7MK2 - chains A and B; structure by electron microscopy, 3.80 A resolution.

[Chain A (and B)]
Protein: Regulatory protein NPR1
Source organism: Arabidopsis thaliana
Notes: chain B of this document is another copy of the same molecule, construct and numbering; everything in this record applies to it too
Reference sequence: P93002 (NPR1_ARATH); residues 1-593 here = UniProt positions 1-593
Amino-acid sequence (606 residues; row label = number of the first residue in the row; numbers below 1 keep their minus sign (Gly-2 is residue -2)):
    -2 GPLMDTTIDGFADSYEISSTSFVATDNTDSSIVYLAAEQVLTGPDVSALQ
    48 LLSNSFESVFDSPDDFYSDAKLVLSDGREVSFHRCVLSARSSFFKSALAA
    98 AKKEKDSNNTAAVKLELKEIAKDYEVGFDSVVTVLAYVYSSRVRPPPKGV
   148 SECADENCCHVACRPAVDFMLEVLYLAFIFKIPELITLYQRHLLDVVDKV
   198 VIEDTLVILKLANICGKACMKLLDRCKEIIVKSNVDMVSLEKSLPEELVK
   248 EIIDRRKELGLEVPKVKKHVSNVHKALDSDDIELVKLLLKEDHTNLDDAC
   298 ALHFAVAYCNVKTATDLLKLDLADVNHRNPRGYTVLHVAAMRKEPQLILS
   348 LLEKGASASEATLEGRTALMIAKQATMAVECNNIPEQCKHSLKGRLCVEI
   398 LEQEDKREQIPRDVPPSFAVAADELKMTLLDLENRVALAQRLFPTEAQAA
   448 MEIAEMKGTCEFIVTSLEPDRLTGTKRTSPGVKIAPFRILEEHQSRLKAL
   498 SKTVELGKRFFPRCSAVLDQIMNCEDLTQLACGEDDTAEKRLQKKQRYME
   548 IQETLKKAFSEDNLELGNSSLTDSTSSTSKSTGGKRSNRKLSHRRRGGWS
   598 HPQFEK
Not modelled in the structure: -2 to 39, 377-385, 403-603
Differences from the reference sequence: expression tag (-2 to 0, 594-603)
Swiss-Prot annotation at these positions:
  - zinc finger: Val147 to Arg161 (C2HC NPR-type)
  - motif: Ile345 to Leu348 (SIM3, required fo binding to SUMO3 and subsequent sumoylation), Lys537 to Lys554 (Nuclear localization signal)
  - binding site (Zn(2+)): Cys150, Cys155, His157, Cys160
  - binding site (salicylate): Arg432
  - modified residue: Ser11 (Phosphoserine), Ser15 (Phosphoserine), Ser55 (Phosphoserine), Ser59 (Phosphoserine), Cys156 (S-nitrosocysteine)
  - natural variant: Ser93 (S93N: In strain: cv. Wassilewskija), Ala96 (A96T: In strain: cv. Wassilewskija), Ala108 (deletion: In strain: cv. Wassilewskija), Ser268 (S268W: In strain: cv. Wassilewskija), Gln406 (Q406P: In strain: cv. Wassilewskija)
  - mutagenesis: Ser11 (S11A: Loss of ubiquitination and degradation, but normal interaction with SUMO3 and subsequent sumoylation associated with its localization to nuclear bodies; when associated with A-15 ...), Ser15 (S15A: Loss of ubiquitination and degradation, but normal interaction with SUMO3 and subsequent sumoylation associated with its localization to nuclear bodies; when associated with A-11 ...), Leu49 (L49D: In dim; impaired dimerization and oligomerization leading to increased nuclear accumulation, but lost ability to activate as-1 elements-containing gene promoters (e.g ...), Phe53 (F53D: In dim; impaired dimerization and oligomerization leading to increased nuclear accumulation, but lost ability to activate as-1 elements-containing gene promoters (e.g ...), Ser55 (S55A: Normal binding to SUMO3 and subsequent sumoylation associated with its localization to nuclear bodies and elevated levels of defense genes expression (e.g ...), Val56 (V56D: In dim; impaired dimerization and oligomerization leading to increased nuclear accumulation, but lost ability to activate as-1 elements-containing gene promoters (e.g ...), Ser59 (S59A: Normal binding to SUMO3 and subsequent sumoylation associated with its localization to nuclear bodies and elevated levels of defense genes expression (e.g ...), Cys82 (C82A: Prevents oligomerization but not homodimerization and leads to nuclear localization. Constitutive PR1 gene expression conferring constitutive resistance to Pseudomonas syringae pv ...), Val83 (V83K: In dim; impaired dimerization and oligomerization leading to increased nuclear accumulation, but lost ability to activate as-1 elements-containing gene promoters (e.g ...), Cys150 (C150A: Defective interaction with TGA factors (e.g. TGA3) and consequent disruption of transcriptional regulatory activity; C150Y: In npr1-2 ...), Ala151 to Asp152 (Defective interaction with TGA factors (e.g. TGA3) and consequent disruption of transcriptional regulatory activity), Cys155 (C155A: Defective interaction with TGA factors (e.g. TGA3) and consequent disruption of transcriptional regulatory activity; C155Y: In npr1-35; defective interaction with TGA factors (e.g ...), 12 further mutagenesis entries in UniProt
Metal / ion sites: Zn2+: Cys150, Cys155, His157, Cys160
Reported in the primary citation:
  - mutagenesis - H300Y, H334Y: abolished signaling (citing earlier work)
  - mutagenesis - L346D, L393D, I397D: decreased signaling in response to SA
  - mutagenesis - L346D, L393D, Q400C/E401L/R506C: unchanged binding to TGA3
  - mutagenesis - Q400C/E401L/R506C: increased signaling
  - self-association interface (contacts with another copy of this molecule): Leu49, Phe53, Val56, Val83
  - mutagenesis - L49D/F53D/V56D/V83K: abolished binding to Regulatory protein NPR1 (chain A)
  - mutagenesis - C150A, C150Y, C155A, C155Y, C160A: decreased binding to TGA3
  - mutagenesis - C150A, C150Y, C155A, C155Y, C160A: decreased signaling
  - mutagenesis - H157A: unchanged signaling
  - mutagenesis - A151P/D152R: abolished binding to TGA3
  - mutagenesis - A151P/D152R: abolished signaling
  - mutagenesis - L281D, L284D: abolished signaling in response to SA

[Chain A / chain B interface]
Residue-residue contacts (42; chain A residue first):
  Ala45(A) - Ser138(B)  hydrogen bond (backbone-side chain)
  Leu46(A) - Leu46(B)
  Leu46(A) - Ser50(B)
  Leu46(A) - Ser138(B)  hydrogen bond (backbone-side chain)
  Leu49(A) - Leu49(B)  hydrophobic
  Leu49(A) - Arg87(B)
  Leu49(A) - Val135(B)
  Leu49(A) - Tyr136(B)
  Leu49(A) - Ser138(B)
  Ser50(A) - Leu46(B)
  Ser52(A) - Arg87(B)
  Phe53(A) - Phe53(B)  hydrophobic
  Phe53(A) - Val83(B)  hydrophobic
  Val56(A) - Ala86(B)  hydrophobic
  Asp62(A) - Lys92(B)  salt bridge
  Phe63(A) - Cys82(B)
  Phe63(A) - Ser85(B)
  Phe63(A) - Lys92(B)
  Tyr64(A) - Arg81(B)
  Tyr64(A) - Cys82(B)
  Tyr64(A) - Ser85(B)
  Tyr64(A) - Leu95(B)
  Tyr64(A) - Ala96(B)
  His80(A) - Cys82(B)
  Arg81(A) - Tyr64(B)
  Cys82(A) - Phe63(B)  hydrogen bond (side chain-backbone)
  Cys82(A) - Tyr64(B)
  Cys82(A) - His80(B)
  Val83(A) - Phe53(B)  hydrophobic
  Ala86(A) - Val56(B)  hydrophobic
  Ala86(A) - Phe63(B)  hydrophobic
  Arg87(A) - Ser52(B)  hydrogen bond
  Lys92(A) - Asp62(B)  salt bridge
  Lys92(A) - Phe63(B)
  Leu95(A) - Tyr64(B)
  Ala96(A) - Tyr64(B)  hydrogen bond (backbone-side chain)
  Lys99(A) - Tyr64(B)
  Asn105(A) - Asn106(B)
  Tyr136(A) - Leu49(B)
  Ser138(A) - Ala45(B)  hydrogen bond (side chain-backbone)
  Ser138(A) - Leu46(B)  hydrogen bond (side chain-backbone)
  Ser138(A) - Leu49(B)
Interface residues without a listed pair, chain A (29 interface residues in all): Gln47, Leu48, Ser85, Asn106, Val135, Ser137
Interface residues without a listed pair, chain B (28 interface residues in all): Leu48, Asn105, Tyr134, Arg139

[In short]
The interface between chain A and chain B involves 29 residues on one side and 28 on the other; the contacts
include 7 hydrogen bonds and 2 salt bridges. Polar pairs include Asp62(A)-Lys92(B), Ala45(A)-Ser138(B) and
Leu46(A)-Ser138(B). The paper reports that C150A, C150Y and C155A of chain A, among others, reduce binding to
TGA3; a self-association interface involving Leu49(A), Phe53(A) and Val56(A) among others; 16 substitutions
were tested in all.
Chain A and chain B are both Regulatory protein NPR1 (Arabidopsis thaliana); the structure, CryoEM Structure
of NPR1, was determined by electron microscopy, deposited together with 7MK3, 7TAC, 7TAD and 7TAE.
